Entry 9BJ2 (electron microscopy, 2.80 A resolution); this record covers chains H and L of the 3 polymer chains in the assembly.

== Chain H ==
Molecule: C1533 Heavy Chain
From: Homo sapiens
Sequence (261 residues; numbered -18 to 243; 1 number in that range is skipped by the numbering (no residue carries it; nothing is unmodelled there); the number before each row is that of its first residue; numbers below 1 keep their minus sign (Met-18 is residue -18)):
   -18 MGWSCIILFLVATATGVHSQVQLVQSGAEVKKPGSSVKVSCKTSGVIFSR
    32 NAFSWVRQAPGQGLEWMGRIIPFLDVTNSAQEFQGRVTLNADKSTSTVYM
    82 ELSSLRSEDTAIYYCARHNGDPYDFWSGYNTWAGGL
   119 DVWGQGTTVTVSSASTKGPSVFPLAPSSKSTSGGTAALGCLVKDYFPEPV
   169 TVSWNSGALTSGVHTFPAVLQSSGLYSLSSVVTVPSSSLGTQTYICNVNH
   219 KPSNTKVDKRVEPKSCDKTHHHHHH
Disordered / not traced: -18 to 1, 132-243
Disulfides: Cys22-Cys96

== Chain L ==
Molecule: C1533 Light Chain
From: Homo sapiens
Sequence (235 residues; numbered -17 to 212 plus 5 insertion-coded residues; the number before each row is that of its first residue; a row labelled like 27A-27B holds insertion residues (27A, then the next letters in order); numbers below 1 keep their minus sign (Met-17 is residue -17)):
   -17 MGWSCIILFLVATATGSWAQSVLTQPPSASGTPGQRVTISCSGSG
27A-27B SN
    28 IGSNAVNWYQQLPGTAPKLLIYNQNQRPSGVPDRFSGSKSGTSASLAIGG
    78 LQSEDEADYYCATWDDNL
95A-95B SG
    96 LVFGGGTKLTV
  106A L
   107 GQPKAAPSVTLFPPSSEELQANKATLVCLISDFYPGAVTVAWKADSSPVK
   157 AGVETTTPSKQSNNKYAASSYLSLTPEQWKSHRSYSCQVTHEGSTVEKTV
   207 APTECS
Disordered / not traced: -17 to 4, 108-212
Disulfides: Cys23-Cys88

== Interface between chain H and chain L ==
Contacting residue pairs - 23 pairs, chain H then chain L:
  Gln39(H) - Gln38(L)
  Leu45(H) - Gln38(L)
  Leu45(H) - Tyr87(L)  hydrophobic
  Leu45(H) - Phe98(L)
  Trp47(H) - Gly95B(L)
  Trp47(H) - Leu96(L)  hydrophobic
  Arg50(H) - Trp91(L)
  Tyr95(H) - Ala43(L)  hydrophobic
  Asn100(H) - Leu46(L)
  Asn111(H) - Asn31(L)
  Asn111(H) - Trp91(L)
  Thr112(H) - Ser30(L)
  Thr112(H) - Asn31(L)
  Thr112(H) - Ala32(L)  hydrogen bond (backbone-backbone)
  Trp113(H) - Asn50(L)
  Ala114(H) - Trp91(L)
  Gly115(H) - Asn34(L)
  Gly115(H) - Tyr36(L)  hydrogen bond (backbone-side chain)
  Gly116(H) - Asn34(L)
  Gly116(H) - Tyr36(L)
  Leu117(H) - Tyr36(L)  hydrogen bond (backbone-side chain)
  Leu117(H) - Leu46(L)
  Trp121(H) - Pro44(L)  hydrophobic
Interface residues without a listed pair, chain H (22 interface residues in all): Val37, Gln43, Gly44, Glu46, Ser60, His99, Asp119, Gly122
Interface residues without a listed pair, chain L (18 interface residues in all): Tyr49, Thr90, Ser95A

== Overview ==
22 residues of chain H face 18 of chain L across their interface, with 3 hydrogen bonds. Polar contacts
include Gly115(H)-Tyr36(L), Leu117(H)-Tyr36(L) and Thr112(H)-Ala32(L).
Chain H is C1533 Heavy Chain and chain L is C1533 Light Chain, both from Homo sapiens; the structure,
Structure of the SARS-CoV-2 S 6P trimer complex with the human neutralizing antibody Fab fragment, C1533 ...,
was determined by electron microscopy, deposited together with 9BJ4.
